PDB entry 8CY9 | electron microscopy, 2.90 A resolution | chains B and E of the 6 polymer chains in the assembly

Chain B:
Name: Spike glycoprotein
Source organism: Severe acute respiratory syndrome coronavirus 2
Reference sequence: P0DTC2 (SPIKE_SARS2); residue numbers follow UniProt; this construct covers 1-1273
Amino-acid sequence (1273 residues; numbered 1 to 1273; the number before each row is that of its first residue):
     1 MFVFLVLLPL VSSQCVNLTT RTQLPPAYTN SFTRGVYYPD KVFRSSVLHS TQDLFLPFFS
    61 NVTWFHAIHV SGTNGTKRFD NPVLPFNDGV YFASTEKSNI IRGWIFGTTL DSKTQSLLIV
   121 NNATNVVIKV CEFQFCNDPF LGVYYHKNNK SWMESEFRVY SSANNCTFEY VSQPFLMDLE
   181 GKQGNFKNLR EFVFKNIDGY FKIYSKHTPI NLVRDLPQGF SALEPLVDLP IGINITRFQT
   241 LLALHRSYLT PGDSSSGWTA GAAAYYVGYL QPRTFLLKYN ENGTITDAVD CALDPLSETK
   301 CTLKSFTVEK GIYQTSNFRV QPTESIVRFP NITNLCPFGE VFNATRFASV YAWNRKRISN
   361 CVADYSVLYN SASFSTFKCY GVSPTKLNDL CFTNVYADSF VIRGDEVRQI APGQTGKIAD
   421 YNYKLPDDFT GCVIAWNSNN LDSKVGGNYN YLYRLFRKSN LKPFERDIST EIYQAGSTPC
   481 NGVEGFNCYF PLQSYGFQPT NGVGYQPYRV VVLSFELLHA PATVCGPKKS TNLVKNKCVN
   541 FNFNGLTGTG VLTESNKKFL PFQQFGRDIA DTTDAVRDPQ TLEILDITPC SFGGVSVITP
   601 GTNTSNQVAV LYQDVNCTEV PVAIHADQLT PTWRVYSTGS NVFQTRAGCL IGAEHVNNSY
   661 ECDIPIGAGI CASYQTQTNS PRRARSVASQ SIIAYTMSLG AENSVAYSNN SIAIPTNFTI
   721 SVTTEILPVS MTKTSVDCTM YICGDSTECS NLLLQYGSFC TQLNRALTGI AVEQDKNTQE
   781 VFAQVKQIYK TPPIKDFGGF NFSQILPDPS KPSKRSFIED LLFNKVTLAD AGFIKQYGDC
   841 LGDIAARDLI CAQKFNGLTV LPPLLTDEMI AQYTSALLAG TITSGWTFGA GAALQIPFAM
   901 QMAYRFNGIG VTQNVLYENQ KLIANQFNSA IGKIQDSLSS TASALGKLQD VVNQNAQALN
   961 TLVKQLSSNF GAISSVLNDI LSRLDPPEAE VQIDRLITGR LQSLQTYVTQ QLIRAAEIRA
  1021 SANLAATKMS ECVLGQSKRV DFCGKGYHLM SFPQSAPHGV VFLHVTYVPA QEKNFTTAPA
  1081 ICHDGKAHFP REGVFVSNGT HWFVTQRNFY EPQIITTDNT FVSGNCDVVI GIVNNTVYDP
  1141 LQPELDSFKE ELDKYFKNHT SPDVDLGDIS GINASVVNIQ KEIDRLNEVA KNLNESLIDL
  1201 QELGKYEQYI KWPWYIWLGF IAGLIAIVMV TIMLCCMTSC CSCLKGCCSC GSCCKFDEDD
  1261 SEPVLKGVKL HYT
Disordered / not traced: 1-14, 677-688, 828-848, 1148-1273
Differences from the reference sequence: conflict Pro-986 (Lys in P0DTC2), Pro-987 (Val in P0DTC2)
Swiss-Prot annotation at these positions:
  - region: Asn-280 to Cys-301 (Putative superantigen), Arg-403 to Asp-405 (Integrin-binding motif), Asn-448 to Phe-456 (Immunodominant HLA epitope recognized by the CD8+), Pro-681 to Ala-684 (Putative superantigen), Ser-816 to Tyr-837 (Fusion peptide 1), Lys-835 to Phe-855 (Fusion peptide 2), Asp-1163 to Glu-1202 (Heptad repeat 2)
  - motif: Met-1237 to Cys-1241 (Binding to host endocytosis trafficking protein SNX27), Asp-1257 to Glu-1262 (Diacidic ER export motif (host COPII)), Ser-1261 to Gly-1267 (Binding to host plasma membrane localising/FERM domain proteins), Lys-1269 to Thr-1273 (KxHxx, ER retrieval signal (COPI))
  - site (Cleavage): Arg-685, Ser-686, Arg-815, Ser-816
  - lipidation (S-palmitoyl cysteine): Cys-1235, Cys-1236, Cys-1240, Cys-1241, Cys-1243, Cys-1247, Cys-1248, Cys-1250, Cys-1253, Cys-1254
  - glycosylation: Asn-17 (N-linked (GlcNAc...) (complex) asparagine), Asn-61 (N-linked (GlcNAc...) (hybrid) asparagine), Asn-74 (N-linked (GlcNAc...) (complex) asparagine), Asn-122 (N-linked (GlcNAc...) (hybrid) asparagine), Asn-149 (N-linked (GlcNAc...) (complex) asparagine), Asn-165 (N-linked (GlcNAc...) (complex) asparagine), Asn-234 (N-linked (GlcNAc...) (high mannose) asparagine), Asn-282 (N-linked (GlcNAc...) (complex) asparagine), Thr-323 (O-linked (GalNAc) threonine), Ser-325 (O-linked (HexNAc...) serine), Asn-331 (N-linked (GlcNAc...) (complex) asparagine), Asn-343 (N-linked (GlcNAc...) (complex) asparagine), Asn-603 (N-linked (GlcNAc...) (hybrid) asparagine), Asn-616 (N-linked (GlcNAc...) (complex) asparagine), Asn-657 (N-linked (GlcNAc...) (complex) asparagine), Thr-676 (O-linked (GlcNAc...) threonine), Thr-678 (O-linked (GlcNAc...) threonine), Asn-709 (N-linked (GlcNAc...) (high mannose) asparagine), Asn-717 (N-linked (GlcNAc...) (hybrid) asparagine), Asn-801 (N-linked (GlcNAc...) (hybrid) asparagine) and 6 more in UniProt
  - natural variant: Leu-5 (L5F: In strain: Iota/B.1.526), Ser-13 (S13I: In strain: Epsilon/B.1.427/B.1.429), Leu-18 (L18F: In strain: Beta/B.1.351, Gamma/P.1 and 1 more), Thr-19 (T19I: In strain: Omicron/BQ.1.1, Omicron/XBB.1.5 and 1 more; T19R: In strain: Delta/B.1.617.2, Omicron/BA.2 and 4 more), Thr-20 (T20N: In strain: Gamma/P.1), Leu-24 to Ala-27 (sequence variant, change not given here; In strain: Omicron/BA.2, Omicron/BA.2.12.1 and 6 more), Pro-26 (P26S: In strain: Gamma/P.1), Gln-52 (Q52H: In strain: Omicron/EG.5.1), Ala-67 (A67V: In strain: Eta/B.1.525, Omicron/BA.1), His-69 to Val-70 (deletion: In strain: Alpha/B.1.1.7, Eta/B.1.525 and 5 more), Gly-75 (G75V: In strain: Lambda/C.37), Thr-76 (T76I: In strain: Lambda/C.37), 83 further natural variant entries in UniProt
  - mutagenesis: His-69 to Val-70 (Increased incorporation of cleaved spike into virions), Asn-121 (N121Q: Partial loss of biliverdin affinity), Arg-190 (R190K: Partial loss of biliverdin affinity), Asn-234 (N234Q: Increased resistance to neutralizing antibodies), Asn-331 (N331Q: Reduced viral infectivity), Asn-343 (N343Q: Reduced viral infectivity), Leu-452 (L452R: Increased resistance to neutralizing antibodies. Decreases HLA binding to NF9 epitope. Increased binding affinity to human ACE2), Tyr-453 (Y453F: Decreased HLA binding to NF9 epitope. Increased binding affinity to human ACE2), Ala-475 (A475V: Increased resistance to neutralizing antibodies), Val-483 (V483A: Increased resistance to neutralizing antibodies), Glu-484 (E484D: Increased replication in human TMEM106B overexpressing cells), Phe-490 (F490L: Increased resistance to neutralizing antibodies and human covalescent sera neutralization), 16 further mutagenesis entries in UniProt
Disulfides: Cys-291/Cys-301, Cys-336/Cys-361, Cys-379/Cys-432, Cys-391/Cys-525, Cys-480/Cys-488, Cys-538/Cys-590, Cys-617/Cys-649, Cys-662/Cys-671, Cys-738/Cys-760, Cys-743/Cys-749, Cys-1032/Cys-1043, Cys-1082/Cys-1126
Reported in the primary citation:
  - specificity-determining residues: Ala-372 (by similarity / conservation)
  - specificity-determining residues: Lys-378, His-519 (proposed by the authors, not directly observed)

Chain E:
Name: pan-sarbecovirus nanobody 1-23
Source organism: Lama glama
Notes: antibody fragment or engineered binder
Amino-acid sequence (121 residues; row label = number of the first residue in the row):
     1 QVQLVESGGG LVQAGGSLRL SCAASGRTDS ISDMGWFRQA PGKEREFVAV VGWSGGGTDY
    61 AHSVKGRFTI SRDNAKNTVY LQMNSLKPED TAVYYCAVGS LRVGSFSVEY WGQGTQVTVS
   121 S
Disulfides: Cys-22/Cys-96

How chain B and chain E interact:
Residue-residue contacts (35):
  Arg-355(B) / Val-103(E)
  Tyr-380(B) / Asp-59(E)
  Gly-381(B) / Thr-58(E)
  Gly-381(B) / Asp-59(E)
  Gly-381(B) / Lys-65(E)
  Asn-394(B) / Arg-102(E)
  Asn-394(B) / Val-103(E)
  Tyr-396(B) / Val-103(E)  hydrophobic
  Pro-412(B) / His-62(E)
  Asp-427(B) / Glu-46(E)
  Asp-427(B) / Phe-47(E)
  Asp-427(B) / Tyr-60(E)
  Asp-427(B) / Ala-61(E)
  Asp-427(B) / His-62(E)  hydrogen bond (backbone-backbone)
  Asp-428(B) / Phe-47(E)
  Asp-428(B) / Asp-59(E)
  Phe-429(B) / Asp-59(E)
  Thr-430(B) / Asp-59(E)
  Phe-464(B) / Gly-104(E)
  Ser-514(B) / Val-103(E)
  Glu-516(B) / Leu-101(E)
  Glu-516(B) / Arg-102(E)  hydrogen bond (side chain-backbone)
  Glu-516(B) / Val-103(E)
  Leu-517(B) / Asp-33(E)
  Leu-517(B) / Leu-101(E)  hydrogen bond (backbone-backbone)
  Leu-518(B) / Ser-32(E)
  Leu-518(B) / Asp-33(E)
  Leu-518(B) / Ser-100(E)
  Leu-518(B) / Leu-101(E)
  Leu-518(B) / Arg-102(E)
  His-519(B) / Asp-29(E)  hydrogen bond (side chain-backbone)
  His-519(B) / Ser-30(E)
  His-519(B) / Ile-31(E)
  His-519(B) / Ser-32(E)  hydrogen bond (backbone-side chain)
  His-519(B) / Ser-100(E)
Also at the interface, not in a pair above, chain B (19 interface residues in all): Val-382, Val-395, Pro-463

In short:
19 residues of chain B face 18 of chain E across their interface; the contacts include 5 hydrogen bonds. Polar
pairs include Glu-516(B)/Arg-102(E), His-519(B)/Asp-29(E) and His-519(B)/Ser-32(E). Curated annotation
(UniProt) lists 29 mutagenesis sites on chain B. From the paper: specificity determinants Ala-372(B),
Lys-378(B) and His-519(B).
Chain B is Spike glycoprotein (Severe acute respiratory syndrome coronavirus 2) and chain E is
pan-sarbecovirus nanobody 1-23 (Lama glama); the structure, SARS-CoV-2 Spike protein in complex with a
pan-sarbecovirus nanobody 1-23, was determined by electron microscopy (same publication as 8CWU, 8CWV, 8CXN,
8CXQ, 8CY6, 8CY7 and 5 further entries).
